PDB entry 1NVX | X-ray diffraction, 3.20 A resolution | chains Q and S of the 3 polymer chains in the assembly

# Chain Q
Protein: Transforming protein p21/H-RAS-1
Source organism: Homo sapiens
Reference sequence: P01112 (RASH_HUMAN); numbering as in UniProt (aligned over 1-166)
Chain sequence (166 residues; numbered 1 to 166; the number before each row is that of its first residue):
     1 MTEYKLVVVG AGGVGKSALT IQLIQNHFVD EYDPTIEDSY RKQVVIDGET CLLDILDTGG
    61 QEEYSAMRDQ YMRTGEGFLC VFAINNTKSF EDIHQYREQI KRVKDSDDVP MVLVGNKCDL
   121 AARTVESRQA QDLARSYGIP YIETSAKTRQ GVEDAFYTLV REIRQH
Sequence notes: engineered mutation G59 (Ala in P01112)
Ion coordination: Mg2+: S17, T35 (together with GTP)
Small-molecule neighbours: GTP (guanosine-5'-triphosphate): A11, G12, G13, V14, G15, K16, S17, A18, F28, V29, D30, E31, Y32, P34, T35, D57, T58, G59, G60, E62, N116, K117, D119, L120, T144, S145, A146, K147
Swiss-Prot annotation at these positions:
  - region: H166 (Hypervariable region)
  - motif: Y32 to Y40 (Effector region)
  - binding site (GTP): G13 to A18, V29 to T35, N116 to D119, S145 to K147
  - modified residue: M1 (N-acetylmethionine), T2 (N-acetylthreonine), C118 (S-nitrosocysteine)
  - glycosylation: T35 (Microbial infection: O-linked (Glc) threonine)
  - natural variant: G12 (G12A: In CSTLO; G12C: In CSTLO; G12D: In CSTLO; G12E: In CSTLO; G12S: In CSTLO and CMEMS; G12V: In CSTLO, bladder carcinoma and CMEMS), G13 (G13C: In CSTLO; G13D: In CSTLO; G13R: In SFM), Q22 (Q22K: In CMEMS), E37 (E37EE: In CSTLO), T58 (T58I: In CSTLO), Q61 (Q61K: In NMTC2; Q61L: In melanoma), E63 (E63K: In CMEMS), S89 (S89C: Found in a patient with severe fetal hydrops and pleural effusion; uncertain significance), K117 (K117R: In CSTLO), A146 (A146T: In CSTLO; A146V: In CSTLO)
  - mutagenesis: S17 (S17N: Dominant negative. Prevents PLCE1 EGF-induced recruitment to plasma membrane. No effect on subcellular location of isoform 2), N26 (N26G: Loss of interaction with PLCE1; when associated with V-12), V29 (V29A: No effect on interaction with PLCE1; when associated with V-12), Y32 (Y32F: Loss of interaction and recruitment to plasma membrane of PLCE1; when associated with V-12), P34 (P34G: No effect on interaction with PLCE1; when associated with V-12), T35 (T35S: Loss of interaction with PLCE1; when associated with V-12), E37 (E37G: No effect on interaction with PLCE1; when associated with V-12), D38 (D38N: No effect on interaction with PLCE1; when associated with V-12), S39 (S39C: No effect on interaction with PLCE1; when associated with V-12), Q61 (Q61I: Moderately increased transformation of cultured cell lines; Q61R: Promotes interaction with SHOC2 and PP1C; Q61V: Strongly increased transformation of cultured cell lines), A83 (A83T: GTP-binding activity reduced by factor of 30), C118 (C118S: Abolishes S-nitrosylation. No stimulation of guanine nucleotide exchange), 3 further mutagenesis entries in UniProt

# Chain S
Protein: Son of sevenless protein homolog 1
Source organism: Homo sapiens
Notes: fragment: residues 566-10466, including the RAS GUANINE NUCLEOTIDE EXCHANGE FACTOR FRAGMENT
Reference sequence: Q07889 (SOS1_HUMAN); residue numbers follow UniProt; this construct covers 566-1046
Chain sequence (481 residues; numbered 566 to 1046; the number before each row is that of its first residue):
   566 QMRLPSADVY RFAEPDSEEN IIFEENMQPK AGIPIIKAGT VIKLIERLTY HMYADPNFVR
   626 TFLTTYRSFC KPQELLSLII ERFEIPEPEP TEADRIAIEN GDQPLSAELK RFRKEYIQPV
   686 QLRVLNVCRH WVEHHFYDFE RDAYLLQRME EFIGTVRGKA MKKWVESITK IIQRKKIARD
   746 NGPGHNITFQ SSPPTVEWHI SRPGHIETFD LLTLHPIEIA RQLTLLESDL YRAVQPSELV
   806 GSVWTKEDKE INSPNLLKMI RHTTNLTLWF EKCIVETENL EERVAVVSRI IEILQVFQEL
   866 NNFNGVLEVV SAMNSSPVYR LDHTFEQIPS RQKKILEEAH ELSEDHYKKY LAKLRSINPP
   926 CVPFFGIYLT NILKTEEGNP EVLKRHGKEL INFSKRRKVA EITGEIQQYQ NQPYCLRVES
   986 DIKRFFENLN PMGNSMEKEF TDYLFNKSLE IEPRNPKPLP RFPKKYSYPL KSPGVRPSNP
  1046 R
Not modelled in the structure: 591-596, 654-672, 744-749, 1045-1046

# Interface between chain Q and chain S
Residue-residue contacts (64; chain Q residue first):
  M1(Q) with R920(S)
  Q22(Q) with T753(S)
  I24(Q) with N976(S)
  Q25(Q) with H750(S); I752(S); N976(S); P978(S)
  N26(Q) with N751(S); I752(S); T753(S), hydrogen bond (side chain-backbone)
  H27(Q) with H750(S), hydrogen bond; N751(S), hydrogen bond (side chain-backbone)
  E31(Q) with R739(S), salt bridge
  D33(Q) with R694(S); S732(S); R739(S), salt bridge
  P34(Q) with R694(S); W729(S), hydrophobic
  T35(Q) with W729(S)
  I36(Q) with L687(S); N691(S); W729(S), hydrophobic
  E37(Q) with A619(S); P621(S); R688(S), salt bridge; N691(S), hydrogen bond (backbone-side chain)
  D38(Q) with P621(S); H695(S), salt bridge
  S39(Q) with P621(S)
  R41(Q) with Q973(S)
  K42(Q) with Q973(S); Q977(S)
  Q43(Q) with L919(S), hydrogen bond (side chain-backbone); R920(S); I922(S), hydrogen bond (side chain-backbone); P924(S); Q973(S), hydrogen bond (backbone-side chain); Y974(S), hydrogen bond; Q977(S)
  V44(Q) with N923(S)
  V45(Q) with S921(S); I922(S); N923(S), hydrogen bond (backbone-side chain)
  T50(Q) with R920(S); S921(S), hydrogen bond (side chain-backbone)
  E62(Q) with W729(S)
  Y64(Q) with Q683(S); L687(S); M726(S); W729(S), hydrogen bond
  A66(Q) with K679(S)
  M67(Q) with P684(S), hydrophobic; L687(S), hydrophobic; R688(S)
  Q70(Q) with H616(S), hydrogen bond (side chain-backbone); M617(S); Y618(S), hydrogen bond (side chain-backbone); A619(S); R688(S), hydrogen bond
  Y71(Q) with A619(S), hydrophobic
  T148(Q) with T753(S)
  R149(Q) with T753(S); Q755(S), hydrogen bond
  E153(Q) with Q755(S)
Interface residues without a listed pair, chain Q (32 interface residues in all): L56, S65, K147
Interface residues without a listed pair, chain S (39 interface residues in all): D620, L690, E698, A725, I736, F754

# Overview
The interface between chain Q and chain S involves 32 residues on one side and 39 on the other, with 15
hydrogen bonds and 4 salt bridges. Among the polar pairs are E31(Q)-R739(S), D33(Q)-R739(S) and
E37(Q)-R688(S). Ligands of chain Q: GTP.
Chain Q is Transforming protein p21/H-RAS-1 and chain S is Son of sevenless protein homolog 1, both from Homo
sapiens; the structure, Structural evidence for feedback activation by RasGTP of the Ras-specific nucleotide
exchange factor SOS, was determined by X-ray diffraction together with 1NVU, 1NVV and 1NVW from the same
study.
